Entry 6L50 (X-ray diffraction, 1.95 A resolution); this record covers chains A and B.

# Chain A
Protein: Serine protease subunit NS2B
Source organism: Zika virus
Notes: EC 3.4.21.91, 3.6.1.15, 3.6.4.13, 2.1.1.56, 2.1.1.57, 2.7.7.48
UniProt: Q32ZE1 (POLG_ZIKV); residues 46-96 here correspond to UniProt positions 1414-1464 (UniProt number = residue number + 1368)
Amino-acid sequence (53 residues; row label = number of the first residue in the row):
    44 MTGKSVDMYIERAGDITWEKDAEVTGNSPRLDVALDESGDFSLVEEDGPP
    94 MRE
Unresolved in the structure: 44-49, 88-96
Construct notes: initiating methionine (44); expression tag (45)
Swiss-Prot annotation at these positions:
  - region: I53 to P92 (Interacts with and activates NS3 protease)

# Chain B
Protein: NS3 protease
Source organism: Zika virus (strain Mr 766)
UniProt: A0A142IX72 (A0A142IX72_ZIKV); residues 1-177 here correspond to UniProt positions 1497-1673 (UniProt number = residue number + 1496)
Amino-acid sequence (178 residues; each row starts with the number of its first residue; numbering starts at 0):
     0 GSGALWDVPAPKEVKKGETTDGVYRVMTRRLLGSTQVGVGVMQEGVFHTM
    50 WHVTKGAALRSGEGRLDPYWGDVKQDLVSYCGPWKLDAAWDGLSEVQLLA
   100 VPPGERAKNIQTLPGIFKTKDGDIGAVALDYPAGTSGSPILDKCGRVIGL
   150 YGNGVVIKNGSYVSAITQGKREEETPVE
Unresolved in the structure: 0-16, 172-177
Construct notes: expression tag (0)

# Chain A / chain B interface
Residue-residue contacts (97; chain A residue first):
  D50(A) - T27(B)
  D50(A) - R28(B)
  D50(A) - A57(B)
  D50(A) - R59(B)
  M51(A) - V25(B)  hydrophobic
  M51(A) - M26(B)
  M51(A) - V36(B)  hydrophobic
  M51(A) - V52(B)
  M51(A) - T53(B)
  M51(A) - L58(B)  hydrophobic
  M51(A) - R59(B)  hydrogen bond (backbone-backbone)
  Y52(A) - R24(B)
  Y52(A) - V25(B)
  Y52(A) - M26(B)  hydrogen bond (backbone-backbone)
  Y52(A) - R28(B)
  Y52(A) - S33(B)
  Y52(A) - R59(B)
  I53(A) - Y23(B)  hydrophobic
  I53(A) - R24(B)
  I53(A) - M41(B)  hydrophobic
  I53(A) - F46(B)  hydrophobic
  I53(A) - R59(B)  hydrogen bond (backbone-backbone)
  I53(A) - S60(B)
  I53(A) - L65(B)  hydrophobic
  E54(A) - Y23(B)
  E54(A) - R24(B)  hydrogen bond (backbone-backbone)
  R55(A) - D20(B)  hydrogen bond (side chain-backbone)
  R55(A) - V22(B)
  R55(A) - Y23(B)
  A56(A) - V22(B)  hydrogen bond (backbone-backbone)
  A56(A) - R24(B)
  A56(A) - V100(B)  hydrophobic
  A56(A) - A106(B)
  G57(A) - G21(B)
  G57(A) - V22(B)  hydrogen bond (backbone-backbone)
  D58(A) - L98(B)
  I59(A) - G21(B)
  I59(A) - V22(B)  hydrophobic
  I59(A) - L98(B)  hydrophobic
  I59(A) - P138(B)  hydrophobic
  I59(A) - L140(B)  hydrophobic
  I59(A) - G144(B)
  I59(A) - V146(B)  hydrophobic
  T60(A) - N108(B)  hydrogen bond (backbone-side chain)
  T60(A) - L140(B)
  W61(A) - E94(B)
  W61(A) - V95(B)
  W61(A) - Q96(B)
  W61(A) - Q110(B)
  W61(A) - L140(B)
  W61(A) - D141(B)
  W61(A) - K142(B)
  E62(A) - Q96(B)  hydrogen bond (backbone-side chain)
  E62(A) - N108(B)
  A65(A) - Q96(B)
  A65(A) - N108(B)
  E66(A) - N108(B)
  E66(A) - I109(B)
  E66(A) - Q110(B)  hydrogen bond (backbone-backbone)
  V67(A) - E94(B)
  V67(A) - Q110(B)
  T68(A) - Q110(B)  hydrogen bond (backbone-backbone)
  T68(A) - T111(B)  hydrogen bond (backbone-side chain)
  G69(A) - T111(B)
  G69(A) - A127(B)
  N70(A) - L112(B)
  N70(A) - A127(B)
  S71(A) - L112(B)  hydrogen bond (side chain-backbone)
  S71(A) - P113(B)
  S71(A) - G114(B)
  P72(A) - G114(B)
  P72(A) - I115(B)  hydrogen bond (backbone-backbone)
  P72(A) - A127(B)
  R73(A) - I115(B)
  R73(A) - K117(B)
  L74(A) - I115(B)  hydrogen bond (backbone-backbone)
  L74(A) - F116(B)
  L74(A) - K117(B)  hydrogen bond (backbone-backbone)
  L74(A) - I156(B)  hydrophobic
  D75(A) - K117(B)
  V76(A) - F116(B)  hydrophobic
  V76(A) - K117(B)  hydrogen bond (backbone-backbone)
  V76(A) - T118(B)
  L78(A) - K73(B)
  D79(A) - K73(B)
  E80(A) - K73(B)
  S81(A) - V72(B)
  G82(A) - V72(B)
  G82(A) - K73(B)
  G82(A) - N152(B)  hydrogen bond (backbone-side chain)
  F84(A) - N152(B)
  F84(A) - G153(B)
  F84(A) - V154(B)  hydrophobic
  F84(A) - A164(B)  hydrophobic
  S85(A) - V154(B)
  L86(A) - V154(B)  hydrophobic
  L86(A) - V155(B)
Interface residues without a listed pair, chain B (57 interface residues in all): E17, T19, K107, L128, V162

# In short
Chain A and chain B form an interface of 33 and 57 residues respectively, with 18 hydrogen bonds. Among the
polar pairs are R55(A)-D20(B), T60(A)-N108(B) and E62(A)-Q96(B).
Chain A is Serine protease subunit NS2B (Zika virus) and chain B is NS3 protease (Zika virus (strain Mr 766));
the structure, Crystal structure of Zika NS2B-NS3 protease with compound 16, was determined by X-ray
diffraction (same publication as 6L4Z).
